5EBD - chain A; structure by X-ray diffraction, 2.60 A resolution.

== Chain A ==
Name: ESX-1 secretion system protein eccB1
Organism: Mycobacterium tuberculosis
UniProtKB: P9WNR7 (ECCB1_MYCTU); residues 1-409 here correspond to UniProt positions 72-480 (UniProt number = residue number + 71)
Amino-acid sequence (432 residues; numbered -22 to 409; the number before each row is that of its first residue; numbers below 1 keep their minus sign (Met-22 is residue -22)):
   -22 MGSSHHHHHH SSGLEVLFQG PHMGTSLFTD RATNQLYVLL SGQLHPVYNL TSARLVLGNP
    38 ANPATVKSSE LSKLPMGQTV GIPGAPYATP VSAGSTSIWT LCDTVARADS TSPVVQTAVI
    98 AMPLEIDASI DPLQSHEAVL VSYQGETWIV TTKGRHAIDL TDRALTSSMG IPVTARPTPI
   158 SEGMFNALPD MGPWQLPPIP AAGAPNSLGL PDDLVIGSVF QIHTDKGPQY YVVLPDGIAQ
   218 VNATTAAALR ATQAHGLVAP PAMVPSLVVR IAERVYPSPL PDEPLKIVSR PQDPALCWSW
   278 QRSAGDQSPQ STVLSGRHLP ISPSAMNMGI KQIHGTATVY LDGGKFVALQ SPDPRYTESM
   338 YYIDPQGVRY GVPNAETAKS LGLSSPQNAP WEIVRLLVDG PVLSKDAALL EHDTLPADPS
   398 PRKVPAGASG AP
Not modelled in the structure: -22 to 1, 328-334, 388-409
Construct notes: expression tag (-22 to 0)
Swiss-Prot annotation at these positions:
  - region: Gln172 to Ile193 (Loop A), Tyr253 to Asp270 (Loop B)
Disulfide bonds: Cys79-Cys274
Bound ions: Ca2+ near Asp108 (its only coordinating residue here)
What the authors report for this chain:
  - conformationally variable residues (domain motion, loop rearrangement): Met240 to Pro242, Ser243 to Ile264, Val265 to Phe323, Val324 to Asp341, Pro342 to Gly344

== Overview ==
The paper reports conformational variability at Met240, Ser243 and Val265 among others.
Chain A is ESX-1 secretion system protein eccB1 (Mycobacterium tuberculosis); the structure, Crystal structure
of EccB1 of Mycobacterium tuberculosis in spacegroup P21 (state IV), was determined by X-ray diffraction,
deposited together with 5EBC.
